PDB entry 1RKG | X-ray diffraction, 1.90 A resolution | chains A and C

Chain A:
Molecule: Vitamin D3 receptor
Organism: Rattus norvegicus
Notes: fragment: ligand binding domain; engineered mutation(s): Chain A, DEL(165-211)
UniProt: P13053 (VDR_RAT); residue numbers follow UniProt; this construct covers 116-164, 212-423
Sequence (292 residues; row label = number of the first residue in the row; note: 47 numbers in that range are skipped by the numbering (no residue carries them; nothing is unmodelled there)):
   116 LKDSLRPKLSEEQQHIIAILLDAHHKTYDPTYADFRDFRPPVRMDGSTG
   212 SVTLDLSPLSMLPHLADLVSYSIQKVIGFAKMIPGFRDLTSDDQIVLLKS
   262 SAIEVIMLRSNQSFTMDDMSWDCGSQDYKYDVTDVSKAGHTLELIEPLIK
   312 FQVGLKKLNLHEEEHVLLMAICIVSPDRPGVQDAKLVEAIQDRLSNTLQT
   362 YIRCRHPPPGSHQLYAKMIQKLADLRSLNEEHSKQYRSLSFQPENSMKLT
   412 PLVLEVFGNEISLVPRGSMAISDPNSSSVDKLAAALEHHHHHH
Not modelled in the structure: 116-122, 160-164, 212-217, 422-454
Sequence notes: cloning artifact (424-448); expression tag (449-454)
Small-molecule neighbours: 2mbisp (VD1; 5-{2-[1-(1-methyl-propyl)-7a-methyl-octahydro-inden-4-ylidene]-ethylidene}-2-methylene-cyclohexane-1,3-diol): Tyr143, Tyr147, Phe150, Leu226, Leu229, Val230, Ser233, Ile264, Ile267, Met268, Arg270, Ser271, Ser274, Trp282, Cys284, Tyr291, Val296, Ala299, His301, Leu305, Leu309, His393
Swiss-Prot annotation at these positions:
  - region: Lys242 to Lys260 (Interaction with coactivator LXXLL motif)
  - motif: Pro412 to Asn420 (9aaTAD)
  - binding site (calcitriol): Tyr143, Ser233, Arg270, Ser274, His301, His393

Chain C:
Molecule: Peroxisome proliferator-activated receptor binding protein
UniProt: Q15648 (PPRB_HUMAN); residues 625-637 here correspond to UniProt positions 640-652 (UniProt number = residue number + 15)
Sequence (13 residues; each row starts with the number of its first residue):
   625 KNHPMLMNLLKDN
Not modelled in the structure: 625, 637
Swiss-Prot annotation at these positions:
  - motif: Leu630 to Leu634 (LXXLL motif 2)

Interface between chain A and chain C:
Residue-residue contacts (24; chain A residue first):
  Ile238(A) - Leu630(C)  hydrophobic
  Ile238(A) - Leu633(C)  hydrophobic
  Ile238(A) - Leu634(C)  hydrophobic
  Lys242(A) - Leu633(C)  hydrogen bond (side chain-backbone)
  Lys242(A) - Leu634(C)
  Lys242(A) - Lys635(C)  hydrogen bond (side chain-backbone)
  Phe247(A) - Leu634(C)  hydrophobic
  Gln255(A) - Leu634(C)
  Ile256(A) - His627(C)
  Ile256(A) - Met631(C)  hydrophobic
  Ile256(A) - Leu634(C)  hydrophobic
  Leu259(A) - Leu634(C)  hydrophobic
  Lys260(A) - His627(C)  hydrogen bond
  Pro412(A) - Met629(C)  hydrophobic
  Leu413(A) - Met629(C)
  Leu413(A) - Leu633(C)  hydrophobic
  Glu416(A) - His627(C)
  Glu416(A) - Pro628(C)
  Glu416(A) - Met629(C)  hydrogen bond (side chain-backbone)
  Glu416(A) - Leu630(C)  hydrogen bond (side chain-backbone)
  Asn420(A) - Asn626(C)  hydrogen bond (side chain-backbone)
  Asn420(A) - His627(C)
  Glu421(A) - Asn626(C)
  Glu421(A) - His627(C)
Also at the interface, not in a pair above, chain A (14 interface residues in all): Gln235, Val417

Summary:
The interface between chain A and chain C involves 14 residues on one side and 9 on the other, with 6 hydrogen
bonds. Among the polar pairs are Lys242(A)-Leu633(C), Lys242(A)-Lys635(C) and Lys260(A)-His627(C). Bound to
chain A: 2mbisp. From UniProt: 6 calcitriol-binding residues on chain A.
Chain A is Vitamin D3 receptor (Rattus norvegicus) and chain C is Peroxisome proliferator-activated receptor
binding protein; the structure, crystal structure of the rat vitamin D receptor ligand binding domain
complexed with 2MbisP and a ..., was determined by X-ray diffraction (same publication as 1RJK, 1RK3 and
1RKH).
